PDB entry 9CXB | electron microscopy, 3.33 A resolution | chains A and E of the 7 polymer chains in the assembly

== Chain A ==
Name: Gamma-aminobutyric acid receptor subunit beta-2
Organism: Homo sapiens
Reference sequence: P47870 (GBRB2_HUMAN); residues 1-488 here correspond to UniProt positions 25-512 (UniProt number = residue number + 24)
Amino-acid sequence (488 residues; row label = number of the first residue in the row):
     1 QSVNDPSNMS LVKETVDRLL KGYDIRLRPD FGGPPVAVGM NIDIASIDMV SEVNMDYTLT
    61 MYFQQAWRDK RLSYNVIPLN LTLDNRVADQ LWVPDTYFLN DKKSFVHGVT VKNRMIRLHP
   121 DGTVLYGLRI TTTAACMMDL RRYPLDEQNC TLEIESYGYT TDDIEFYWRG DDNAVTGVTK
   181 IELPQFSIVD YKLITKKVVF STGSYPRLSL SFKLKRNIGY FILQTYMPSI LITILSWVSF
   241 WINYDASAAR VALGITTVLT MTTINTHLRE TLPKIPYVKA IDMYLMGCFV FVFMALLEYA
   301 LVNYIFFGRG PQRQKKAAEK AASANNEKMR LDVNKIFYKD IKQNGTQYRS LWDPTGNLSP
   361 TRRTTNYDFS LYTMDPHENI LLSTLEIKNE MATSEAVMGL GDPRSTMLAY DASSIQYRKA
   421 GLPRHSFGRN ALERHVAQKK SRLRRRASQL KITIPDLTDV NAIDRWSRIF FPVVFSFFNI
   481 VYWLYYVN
Unresolved in the structure: 1-6, 310-459, 488
Disulfides: Cys136-Cys150
Covalently attached groups: N-acetylglucosamine (NAG) linked to Asn80, Asn149
Small-molecule neighbours: gamma-amino-butanoic acid (ABU): Tyr97, Glu155, Ser156, Tyr157, Phe200, Thr202, Tyr205
Curated features (UniProtKB/Swiss-Prot):
  - binding site (histamine): Tyr97, Ser156, Tyr157, Thr202
  - binding site (4-aminobutanoate): Tyr157, Thr202
  - modified residue: Tyr417 (Phosphotyrosine)
  - glycosylation (N-linked (GlcNAc...) asparagine): Asn8, Asn80, Asn149

== Chain E ==
Name: Gamma-aminobutyric acid receptor subunit gamma-2
Organism: Homo sapiens
Reference sequence: P18507 (GBRG2_HUMAN); residues 1-436 here correspond to UniProt positions 40-475 (UniProt number = residue number + 39)
Amino-acid sequence (436 residues; row label = number of the first residue in the row):
     1 QKSDDDYEDY ASNKTWVLTP KVPEGDVTVI LNNLLEGYDN KLRPDIGVKP TLIHTDMYVN
    61 SIGPVNAINM EYTIDIFFAQ TWYDRRLKFN STIKVLRLNS NMVGKIWIPD TFFRNSKKAD
   121 AHWITTPNRM LRIWNDGRVL YTLRLTIDAE CQLQLHNFPM DEHSCPLEFS SYGYPREEIV
   181 YQWKRSSVEV GDTRSWRLYQ FSFVGLRNTT EVVKTTSGDY VVMSVYFDLS RRMGYFTIQT
   241 YIPCTLIVVL SWVSFWINKD AVPARTSLGI TTVLTMTTLS TIARKSLPKV SYVTAMDLFV
   301 SVCFIFVFSA LVEYGTLHYF VSNRKPSKDK DKKKKNPLLR MFSFKAPTID IRPRSATIQM
   361 NNATHLQERD EEYGYECLDG KDCASFFCCF EDCRTGAWRH GRIHIRIAKM DSYARIFFPT
   421 AFCLFNLVYW VSYLYL
Unresolved in the structure: 1-24, 233-436
Disulfides: Cys151-Cys165
Covalently attached groups: N-acetylglucosamine (NAG) linked to Asn208
Curated features (UniProtKB/Swiss-Prot):
  - region: Arg394 to Asp411 (Interaction with GABARAP)
  - glycosylation (N-linked (GlcNAc...) asparagine): Asn13, Asn90, Asn208

== How chain A and chain E interact ==
Contacting residue pairs (56):
  Asn8(A) - Gly47(E)  hydrogen bond (side chain-backbone)
  Met9(A) - Arg43(E)
  Met9(A) - Asp45(E)
  Met9(A) - Ile46(E)  hydrophobic
  Val12(A) - Leu42(E)  hydrophobic
  Lys13(A) - Gly37(E)  hydrogen bond (side chain-backbone)
  Lys13(A) - Asp39(E)
  Lys13(A) - Leu42(E)
  Val16(A) - Lys41(E)
  Asn41(A) - Thr216(E)
  Asp43(A) - Thr216(E)
  Ser46(A) - Glu150(E)  hydrogen bond
  Asp48(A) - Lys117(E)
  Asp48(A) - Glu150(E)
  Met49(A) - Asn69(E)
  Tyr62(A) - Phe112(E)
  Tyr62(A) - Tyr172(E)
  Gln64(A) - Thr216(E)
  Thr82(A) - Gly173(E)
  Thr82(A) - Tyr174(E)
  Thr82(A) - Glu178(E)
  Leu83(A) - Lys41(E)
  Leu83(A) - Leu42(E)  hydrophobic
  Leu83(A) - Tyr174(E)
  Asp84(A) - Asn40(E)
  Asp84(A) - Lys41(E)  hydrogen bond (backbone-backbone)
  Asn85(A) - Asp110(E)
  Arg86(A) - Asn40(E)
  Arg86(A) - Gly104(E)  hydrogen bond (side chain-backbone)
  Arg86(A) - Ile106(E)
  Val87(A) - Lys41(E)
  His107(A) - Lys117(E)
  Val109(A) - Thr111(E)
  Val109(A) - Phe112(E)
  Val109(A) - Phe113(E)  hydrophobic
  Val109(A) - Ala119(E)
  Val109(A) - Asp120(E)
  Val109(A) - Leu145(E)  hydrophobic
  Thr110(A) - Thr111(E)  hydrogen bond (backbone-backbone)
  Thr110(A) - Arg129(E)
  Thr110(A) - Leu143(E)
  Val111(A) - Ile108(E)  hydrophobic
  Val111(A) - Asp110(E)
  Asn113(A) - Phe112(E)
  Met115(A) - Tyr172(E)  hydrophobic
  Met115(A) - Gly173(E)
  Arg117(A) - Gly173(E)  hydrogen bond (side chain-backbone)
  Arg117(A) - Pro175(E)
  Arg117(A) - Ser217(E)  hydrogen bond (side chain-backbone)
  Arg117(A) - Tyr220(E)  hydrogen bond
  Gly127(A) - Tyr172(E)
  Leu128(A) - Tyr172(E)  hydrogen bond (backbone-side chain)
  Arg129(A) - Phe112(E)
  Arg129(A) - Phe113(E)  hydrogen bond (side chain-backbone)
  Arg129(A) - Ser116(E)  hydrogen bond (side chain-backbone)
  Arg129(A) - Tyr172(E)  hydrogen bond (backbone-side chain)
Interface residues without a listed pair, chain A (33 interface residues in all): Leu79, Gln90, Phe105, Arg114, Thr131
Interface residues without a listed pair, chain E (42 interface residues in all): Pro44, Val48, Phe78, Arg86, Lys105, Pro109, Arg114, Lys118, Ala121

== In short ==
33 residues of chain A face 42 of chain E across their interface, with 13 hydrogen bonds. Polar pairs include
Asn8(A)-Gly47(E), Lys13(A)-Gly37(E) and Ser46(A)-Glu150(E). Bound to chain A: gamma-amino-butanoic acid.
N-acetylglucosamine is covalently linked to Asn80(A) and Asn149(A). Covalently linked N-acetylglucosamine: at
Asn208(E).
Chain A is Gamma-aminobutyric acid receptor subunit beta-2 and chain E is Gamma-aminobutyric acid receptor
subunit gamma-2, both from Homo sapiens; the structure, Native human GABAA receptor of
beta2-alpha1-beta1-alpha2-gamma2 assembly, was determined by electron microscopy (same publication as 9CRS,
9CRV, 9CSB, 9CT0, 9CTJ, 9CTP and 6 further entries).
